Entry 9KEU (electron microscopy, 3.70 A resolution); this record covers chains D and H of the 12 polymer chains in the assembly.

# Chain D
Molecule: DNA-directed RNA polymerase subunit beta'
Organism: Mycobacterium tuberculosis H37Rv
Notes: EC 2.7.7.6
Reference sequence: P9WGY7 (RPOC_MYCTU); residue numbers follow UniProt; this construct covers 1-1316
Amino-acid sequence (1316 residues; row label = number of the first residue in the row):
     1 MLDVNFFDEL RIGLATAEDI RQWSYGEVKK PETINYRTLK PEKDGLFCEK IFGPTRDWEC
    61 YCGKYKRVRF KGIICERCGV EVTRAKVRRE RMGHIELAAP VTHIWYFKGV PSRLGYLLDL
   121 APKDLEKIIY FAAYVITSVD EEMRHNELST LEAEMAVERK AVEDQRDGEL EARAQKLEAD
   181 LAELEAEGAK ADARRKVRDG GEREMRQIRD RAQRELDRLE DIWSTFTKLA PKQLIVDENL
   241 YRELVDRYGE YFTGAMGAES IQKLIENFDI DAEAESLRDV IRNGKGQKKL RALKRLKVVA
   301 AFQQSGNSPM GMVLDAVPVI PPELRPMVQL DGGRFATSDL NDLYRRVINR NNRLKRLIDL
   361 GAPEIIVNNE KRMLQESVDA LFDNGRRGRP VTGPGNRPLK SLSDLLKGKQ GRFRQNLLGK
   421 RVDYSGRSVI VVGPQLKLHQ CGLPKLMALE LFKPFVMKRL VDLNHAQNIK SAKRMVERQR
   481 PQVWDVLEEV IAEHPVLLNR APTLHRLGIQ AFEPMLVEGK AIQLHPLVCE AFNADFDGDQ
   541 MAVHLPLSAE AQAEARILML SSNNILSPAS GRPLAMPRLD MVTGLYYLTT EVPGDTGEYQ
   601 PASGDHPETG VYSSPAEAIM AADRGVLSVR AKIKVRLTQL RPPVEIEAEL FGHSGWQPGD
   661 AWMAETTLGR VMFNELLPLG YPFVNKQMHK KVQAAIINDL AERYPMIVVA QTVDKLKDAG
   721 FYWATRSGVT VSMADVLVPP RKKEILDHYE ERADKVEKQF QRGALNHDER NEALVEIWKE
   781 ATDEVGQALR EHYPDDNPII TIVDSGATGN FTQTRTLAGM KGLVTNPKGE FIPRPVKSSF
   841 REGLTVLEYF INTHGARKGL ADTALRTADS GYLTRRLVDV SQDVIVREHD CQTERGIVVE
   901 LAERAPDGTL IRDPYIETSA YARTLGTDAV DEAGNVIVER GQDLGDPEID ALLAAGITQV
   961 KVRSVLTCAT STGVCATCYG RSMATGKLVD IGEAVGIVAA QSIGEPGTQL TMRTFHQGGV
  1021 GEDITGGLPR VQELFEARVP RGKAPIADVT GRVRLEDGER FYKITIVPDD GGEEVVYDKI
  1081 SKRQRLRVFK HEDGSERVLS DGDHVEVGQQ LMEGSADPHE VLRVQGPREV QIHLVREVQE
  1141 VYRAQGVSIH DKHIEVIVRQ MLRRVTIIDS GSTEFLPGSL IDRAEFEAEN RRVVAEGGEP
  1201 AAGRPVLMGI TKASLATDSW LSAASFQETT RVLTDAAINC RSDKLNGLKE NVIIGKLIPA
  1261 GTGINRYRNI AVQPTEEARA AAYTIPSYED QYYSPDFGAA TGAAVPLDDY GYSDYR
Unresolved in the structure: 1015-1022, 1091-1096, 1283-1316
Metal / ion sites: Zn2+ site 1: Cys60, Cys62, Cys75, Cys78; Mg2+: Asp537, Asp539; Zn2+ site 2: Cys891, Cys968, Cys978
Curated features (UniProtKB/Swiss-Prot):
  - binding site (Zn(2+)): Cys60, Cys62, Cys75, Cys78, Cys891, Cys968, Cys975, Cys978
  - binding site (Mg(2+)): Asp535, Asp537, Asp539

# Chain H
Molecule: Non-template strand DNA of the promoter
Sequence (98 nucleotides; row label = number of the first residue in the row; numbers below 1 keep their minus sign (DC-20 is residue -20)):
   -20 CTCGTCGCCC AGAGTTCACC TTGGAGCCAG GGACGGTTCA TTTGGGGTGC CGGAAACGGA
    40 CGCGTACAGG CCGTATAATG GGAGCTGTCA CGGATGCA
Unresolved in the structure: -20 to 0

# Chain D / chain H interface
Pairs across the interface (11; chain D residue first):
  Tyr36(D) - DG48(H)  hydrogen bond to the phosphate
  Arg37(D) - DA47(H)  hydrogen bond to the phosphate
  Arg37(D) - DG48(H)  salt bridge to the phosphate
  Val110(D) - DA73(H)  sugar contact
  Val110(D) - DT74(H)  phosphate contact
  Tyr116(D) - DA73(H)  sugar contact
  Ala121(D) - DG75(H)  phosphate contact
  Pro122(D) - DT74(H)  phosphate contact
  Lys123(D) - DG75(H)  phosphate contact
  Lys294(D) - DA73(H)  phosphate contact
  Arg1038(D) - DG71(H)  salt bridge to the phosphate
Interface residues without a listed pair, chain D (12 interface residues in all): Ser112, Arg291, Asn396
Interface residues without a listed pair, chain H (8 interface residues in all): DG63, DC70

# Overview
The interface between chain D and chain H involves 12 residues on one side and 8 on the other, with 2 hydrogen
bonds and 2 salt bridges. Polar contacts include Tyr36(D)-DG48(H), Arg37(D)-DA47(H) and Arg37(D)-DG48(H).
Here chain D is DNA-directed RNA polymerase subunit beta' (Mycobacterium tuberculosis H37Rv) and chain H is
Non-template strand DNA of the promoter. Entry 9KEU (Cryo-EM structure of Mycobacterium tuberculosis
transcription activation complex with four PhoP molecules (composite map)) was determined by electron
microscopy, deposited together with 9JI2, 9KET and 9KEV.
